Entry 7PF5 (electron microscopy, 3.80 A resolution); this record covers chains a and J of the 11 polymer chains in the assembly.

[Chain a]
Name: Histone H3.2
Organism: Homo sapiens
UniProtKB: Q71DI3 (H32_HUMAN); residues 0-135 here correspond to UniProt positions 1-136 (UniProt number = residue number + 1)
Chain sequence (136 residues; row label = number of the first residue in the row; numbering starts at 0):
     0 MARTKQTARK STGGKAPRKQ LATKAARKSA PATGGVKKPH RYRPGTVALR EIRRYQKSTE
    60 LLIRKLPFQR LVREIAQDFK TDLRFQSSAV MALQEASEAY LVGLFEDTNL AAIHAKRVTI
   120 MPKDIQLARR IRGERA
Not modelled in the structure: 0-36, 134-135
Differences from the reference sequence: engineered mutation Ala110 (Cys111 in Q71DI3)
Swiss-Prot annotation at these positions:
  - modified residue: Arg2 (Asymmetric dimethylarginine), Thr3 (Phosphothreonine), Lys4 (Allysine), Gln5 (5-glutamyl dopamine), Thr6 (Phosphothreonine), Arg8 (Citrulline), Lys9 (N6,N6,N6-trimethyllysine), Ser10 (ADP-ribosylserine), Thr11 (Phosphothreonine), Lys14 (N6-(2-hydroxyisobutyryl)lysine), Arg17 (Asymmetric dimethylarginine), Lys18 (N6-(2-hydroxyisobutyryl)lysine), Lys23 (N6-(2-hydroxyisobutyryl)lysine), Arg26 (Citrulline), Lys27 (N6,N6,N6-trimethyllysine), Ser28 (ADP-ribosylserine), Lys36 (N6,N6,N6-trimethyllysine), Lys37 (N6-methyllysine), Tyr41 (Phosphotyrosine), Lys56 (N6,N6,N6-trimethyllysine) and 8 more in UniProt
  - lipidation: Lys18 (N6-decanoyllysine)

[Chain J]
Molecule: 167-nt DNA strand
Organism: synthetic construct
Sequence (167 nucleotides; each row starts with the number of its first residue):
   385 TACTTACATG ACAGGATGTA TATATCTGAC ACGTGCCTGG AGACTAGGGA GTAATCCCCT
   445 TGGCGGTTAA AACGCGGGGG ACAGCGCGTA CGTGCGTTTA AGCGGTGCTA GAGCTGTCTA
   505 CGACCAATTG AGCGGCCTCG GCACCGGGAT TCTCCAGGCG GCCAGTG

[Interface between chain a and chain J]
Residue-residue contacts (27):
  His39(a) - DG478(J)  sugar contact
  Arg40(a) - DG476(J)  base contact
  Arg40(a) - DT477(J)  hydrogen bond to the base
  Arg40(a) - DG478(J)  hydrogen bond to the sugar
  Tyr41(a) - DG402(J)  sugar contact
  Tyr41(a) - DG478(J)  hydrogen bond to the phosphate
  Pro43(a) - DG476(J)  sugar contact
  Pro43(a) - DT477(J)  sugar contact
  Gly44(a) - DG476(J)  hydrogen bond to the phosphate
  Gly44(a) - DT477(J)  hydrogen bond to the phosphate
  Thr45(a) - DT477(J)  phosphate contact
  Val46(a) - DT477(J)  hydrogen bond to the phosphate
  Val46(a) - DG478(J)  phosphate contact
  Ala47(a) - DT477(J)  hydrogen bond to the phosphate
  Arg49(a) - DG402(J)  hydrogen bond to the phosphate
  Arg49(a) - DT403(J)  salt bridge to the phosphate
  Arg53(a) - DT403(J)  salt bridge to the phosphate
  Arg63(a) - DA485(J)  hydrogen bond to the phosphate
  Arg63(a) - DG486(J)  salt bridge to the phosphate
  Lys64(a) - DG486(J)  hydrogen bond to the phosphate
  Leu65(a) - DA485(J)  phosphate contact
  Leu65(a) - DG486(J)  hydrogen bond to the phosphate
  Pro66(a) - DA485(J)  sugar contact
  Arg69(a) - DA485(J)  salt bridge to the phosphate
  Arg83(a) - DG495(J)  sugar contact
  Lys115(a) - DC466(J)  sugar contact
  Lys115(a) - DA467(J)  salt bridge to the phosphate
Other interface residues (no listed pair), chain a (20 interface residues in all): Pro38, Arg42, Glu50
Other interface residues (no listed pair), chain J (13 interface residues in all): DT401, DC479, DA494

[In short]
Chain a and chain J form an interface of 20 and 13 residues respectively, with 11 hydrogen bonds and 5 salt
bridges. Polar pairs include Arg40(a)-DT477(J), Arg40(a)-DG478(J) and Tyr41(a)-DG478(J).
Chain a is Histone H3.2 (Homo sapiens) and chain J is a 167-nt DNA strand (synthetic construct); the
structure, Nucleosome 2 of the 4x187 nucleosome array containing H1, was determined by electron microscopy,
deposited together with 7PET, 7PEU, 7PEV, 7PEW, 7PEX, 7PEY and 16 further entries.
